7UEA - chains B and U of the 9 polymer chains in the assembly; structure by electron microscopy, 3.49 A resolution.

== Chain B ==
Molecule: Photosystem P840 reaction center iron-sulfur protein
Source organism: Chlorobaculum tepidum TLS
UniProt: Q8KAY1 (Q8KAY1_CHLTE); residue numbers follow UniProt; this construct covers 1-231
Chain sequence (231 residues; numbered 1 to 231; the number before each row is that of its first residue):
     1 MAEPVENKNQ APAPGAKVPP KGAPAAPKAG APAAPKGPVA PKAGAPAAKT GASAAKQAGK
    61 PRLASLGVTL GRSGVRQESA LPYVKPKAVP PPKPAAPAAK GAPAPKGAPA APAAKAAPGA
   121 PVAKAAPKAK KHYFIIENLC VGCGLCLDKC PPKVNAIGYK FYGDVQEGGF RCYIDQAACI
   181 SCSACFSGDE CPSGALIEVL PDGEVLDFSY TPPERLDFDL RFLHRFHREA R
Unresolved in the structure: 1-3, 16-130, 229-231
Metal / ion sites: 4Fe-4S cluster Fe site 1: Cys140, Cys143, Cys146, Cys191; 4Fe-4S cluster Fe site 2: Cys150, Cys179, Cys182, Cys185
Small-molecule neighbours:
  - 4Fe-4S cluster (SF4), molecule 1: Ile135, Cys140, Val141, Gly142, Cys143, Gly144, Leu145, Cys146, Cys172, Glu190, Cys191, Pro192, Ser193, Ala195, Leu196
  - 4Fe-4S cluster (SF4), molecule 2: Lys149, Cys150, Pro151, Val154, Ala156, Ile157, Cys179, Ile180, Ser181, Cys182, Ser183, Ala184, Cys185

== Chain U ==
Molecule: Bacteriochlorophyll a protein
Source organism: Chlorobaculum tepidum TLS
UniProt: Q46393 (BCPA_CHLTE); residues 1-366 here = UniProt positions 1-366
Chain sequence (366 residues; numbered 1 to 366; the number before each row is that of its first residue):
     1 MALFGSNDVT TAHSDYEIVL EGGSSSWGKV KARAKVNAPP ASPLLPADCD VKLNVKPLDP
    61 AKGFVRISAV FESIVDSTKN KLTIEADIAN ETKERRISVG EGMVSVGDFS HTFSFEGSVV
   121 NLFYYRSDAV RRNVPNPIYM QGRQFHDILM KVPLDNNDLI DTWEGTVKAI GSTGAFNDWI
   181 RDFWFIGPAF TALNEGGQRI SRIEVNGLNT ESGPKGPVGV SRWRFSHGGS GMVDSISRWA
   241 ELFPSDKLNR PAQVEAGFRS DSQGIEVKVD GEFPGVSVDA GGGLRRILNH PLIPLVHHGM
   301 VGKFNNFNVD AQLKVVLPKG YKIRYAAPQY RSQNLEEYRW SGGAYARWVE HVCKGGVGQF
   361 EILYAQ
Unresolved in the structure: 1-2
Metal / ion sites: bacteriochlorophyll a Mg site 1 near Tyr124 (its only coordinating residue here); bacteriochlorophyll a Mg site 2 near Leu242 (its only coordinating residue here)
Small-molecule neighbours:
  - bacteriochlorophyll a (BCL), molecule 1: Ala12, Ser14, Tyr16, Ala34, Val36, Ala38, Pro39, Pro40, Ala41, Ser42, Trp184, Ile186, Ala189, Phe258, Ser260, Ile265, Val267, His298, Val301, Gly302, Phe304, Asn305, Phe307, Cys353
  - bacteriochlorophyll a (BCL), molecule 2: Tyr16, Ile18, Val30, Ala32, Cys49, Val51, Ala256, Gly257, Phe258, Val267, Val269, Ile287, Leu288, Asn289, His290, Pro291, Pro294, Leu295, His298, Leu313, Tyr345, Trp348, Val349, Val352, Cys353, Phe360, Ile362
  - bacteriochlorophyll a (BCL), molecule 3: Val30, Val51, Leu53, Val55, Val65, Ile67, Phe71, Ile88, Arg96, Asp234, Ser235, Arg238, Glu241, Leu242, Phe243, Pro244, Leu248, Val254, Ala256, Val269, Phe273, Pro274, Gly275, Val276, Leu288, Pro291, Pro294
  - bacteriochlorophyll a (BCL), molecule 4: Ala41, Ser42, Phe71, Leu82, Trp184, Phe185, Ile186, Pro188, Ala189, Ala192, Gln198, Asp234, Ile293, Pro294, His297, His298, Met300, Val301
  - bacteriochlorophyll a (BCL), molecule 5: Ser42, Pro43, Leu44, Ala47, Cys49, Phe71, Ser73, Val75, Asn80, Lys81, Leu82, Ile84, Val106, Phe113, Phe115, Ile148, Met150, Phe183, Trp184, Ile186, Phe258
  - bacteriochlorophyll a (BCL), molecule 6: Leu53, Asn54, Val55, Ile67, Ala69, Phe71, Ile84, Ala86, Ile88, Arg96, Ile97, Ser98, Phe115, Gly117, Val119, Gln144, His146, Ile148, Met150, Trp184, Ile200, Trp223, Phe225, His227, Ser235, Trp239, Leu242, Ala252, Gln253, Val254, Glu272, Phe273
  - bacteriochlorophyll a (BCL), molecule 7: Val104, Val106, Phe109, His111, Phe113, Met150, Val152, Leu154, Asp158, Leu159, Thr162, Trp163, Thr166, Ile180, Phe183, Trp184, Ile203, Val205, Leu208, Gly219, Ser221, Trp223
  - bacteriochlorophyll a (BCL), molecule 8: Leu122, Phe123, Tyr124, Tyr125, Arg126, Ser127, Arg143, Phe145
  - bacteriochlorophyll a (BCL), molecule 9: Tyr125, Val130, Val134, Pro137, Ile138, Tyr139, Met140, Gln141
  - bacteriochlorophyll a (BCL), molecule 10: Tyr125, Ser127, Ala129, Val130, Asn133
  - bacteriochlorophyll a (BCL), molecule 11: Asp161, Thr162, Gly165, Thr166, Lys168, Ala169, Ser172, Thr173, Phe176, Trp179, Ile180, Phe183
UniProt features mapped onto this chain:
  - binding site (bacteriochlorophyll a): His111, His146, His290, His297, His298

== How chain B and chain U interact ==
Pairs across the interface (35):
  Glu214(B) - Ile74(U)
  Glu214(B) - Ser77(U)
  Arg215(B) - Asp48(U)  salt bridge
  Arg215(B) - Ile74(U)
  Arg215(B) - Arg259(U)
  Arg215(B) - Ser260(U)  hydrogen bond (side chain-backbone)
  Arg215(B) - Asp261(U)  salt bridge
  Leu216(B) - Asp48(U)  hydrogen bond (backbone-side chain)
  Leu216(B) - Asp50(U)
  Leu216(B) - Glu72(U)
  Leu216(B) - Ile74(U)
  Leu216(B) - Arg259(U)  hydrogen bond (backbone-side chain)
  Asp217(B) - Arg259(U)  salt bridge
  Phe218(B) - Gly257(U)
  Phe218(B) - Phe258(U)
  Phe218(B) - Lys268(U)  hydrogen bond (backbone-side chain)
  Asp219(B) - Lys268(U)
  Leu220(B) - Arg33(U)
  Leu220(B) - Lys35(U)
  Leu220(B) - Glu266(U)
  Leu220(B) - Lys268(U)
  Arg221(B) - Arg33(U)  hydrogen bond (backbone-side chain)
  Phe222(B) - His13(U)
  Phe222(B) - Asp15(U)
  Phe222(B) - Arg33(U)
  Phe222(B) - Lys35(U)
  Leu223(B) - Asp15(U)  hydrogen bond (backbone-side chain)
  Leu223(B) - Glu17(U)
  Leu223(B) - Lys31(U)
  His224(B) - Asp15(U)  salt bridge
  His224(B) - Tyr16(U)
  His224(B) - Glu17(U)  salt bridge
  His224(B) - Gln312(U)
  His224(B) - Lys314(U)
  His224(B) - Arg339(U)  hydrogen bond
Other interface residues (no listed pair), chain B (13 interface residues in all): Pro213, Arg225
Other interface residues (no listed pair), chain U (28 interface residues in all): Ala34, Pro46, Cys49, Lys79, Val267, Leu313

== Overview ==
The interface between chain B and chain U involves 13 residues on one side and 28 on the other, with 7
hydrogen bonds and 5 salt bridges. Among the polar pairs are Arg215(B)-Asp48(U), Arg215(B)-Asp261(U) and
Asp217(B)-Arg259(U). Bound to chain B: 4Fe-4S cluster.
Chain B is Photosystem P840 reaction center iron-sulfur protein and chain U is Bacteriochlorophyll a protein,
both from Chlorobaculum tepidum TLS; the structure, Photosynthetic assembly of Chlorobaculum tepidum
(RC-FMO1), was determined by electron microscopy (same publication as 7UEB).
